8OYI - chains B and C of the 9 polymer chains in the assembly; structure by electron microscopy, 2.19 A resolution.

Chain B:
Molecule: Particulate methane monooxygenase beta subunit
Source organism: Methylococcus capsulatus str. Bath
Notes: EC 1.14.18.3
UniProtKB: Q607G3 (PMOA_METCA); residues 1-247 here = UniProt positions 1-247
Amino-acid sequence (247 residues; row label = number of the first residue in the row):
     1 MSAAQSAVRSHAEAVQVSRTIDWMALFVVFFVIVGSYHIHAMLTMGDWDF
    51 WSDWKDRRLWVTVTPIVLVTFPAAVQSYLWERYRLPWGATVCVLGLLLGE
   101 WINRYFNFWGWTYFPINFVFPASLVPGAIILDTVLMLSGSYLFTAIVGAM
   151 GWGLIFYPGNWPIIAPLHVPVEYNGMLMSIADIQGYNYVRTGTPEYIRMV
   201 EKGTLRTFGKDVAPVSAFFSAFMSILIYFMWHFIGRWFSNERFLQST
Not modelled in the structure: 1-6
Ligand contacts:
  - 1,2-didecanoyl-sn-glycero-3-phosphocholine (P1O), molecule 1: Leu137, Ser138, Gly139, Ser140, Phe143
  - 1,2-didecanoyl-sn-glycero-3-phosphocholine (P1O), molecule 2: Ser140, Leu142, Phe143, Ile146
  - 1,2-didecanoyl-sn-glycero-3-phosphocholine (P1O), molecule 3: Tyr141, Leu142, Phe229, His232, Phe233, Arg236
  - 1,2-didecanoyl-sn-glycero-3-phosphocholine (P1O), molecule 4: Trp237, Arg242, Phe243, Leu244, Gln245, Ser246, Thr247
  - diundecyl phosphatidyl choline (PLC), molecule 1: Thr44, Val67, Met199, Met223
  - diundecyl phosphatidyl choline (PLC), molecule 2: Arg57, Leu154, Tyr157, Pro158, Trp161, Lys210, Ala213, Pro214, Ala217, Phe218
  - diundecyl phosphatidyl choline (PLC), molecule 3: Leu59, Thr62, Val63, Ile66, Val67, Met199, Thr204, Phe219, Ile227
  - diundecyl phosphatidyl choline (PLC), molecule 4: Gly209, Lys210, Asp211, Pro214, Val215, Phe218
  - diundecyl phosphatidyl choline (PLC), molecule 5: Lys210, Pro214, Phe218

Chain C:
Molecule: Ammonia monooxygenase/methane monooxygenase, subunit C family protein
Source organism: Methylococcus capsulatus str. Bath
UniProtKB: Q603F1 (Q603F1_METCA); residues 30-289 here correspond to UniProt positions 1-260 (UniProt number = residue number - 29)
Amino-acid sequence (260 residues; row label = number of the first residue in the row):
    30 MAATTIGGAAAAEAPLLDKKWLTFALAIYTVFYLWVRWYEGVYGWSAGLD
    80 SFAPEFETYWMNFLYTEIVLEIVTASILWGYLWKTRDRNLAALTPREELR
   130 RNFTHLVWLVAYAWAIYWGASYFTEQDGTWHQTIVRDTDFTPSHIIEFYL
   180 SYPIYIITGFAAFIYAKTRLPFFAKGISLPYLVLVVGPFMILPNVGLNEW
   230 GHTFWFMEELFVAPLHYGFVIFGWLALAVMGTLTQTFYSFAQGGLGQSLC
   280 EAVDEGLIAK
Not modelled in the structure: 30-44, 281-289
Metal / ion sites: Cu ion: Asn227, His231, His245 (together with trifluoroethanol)
Ligand contacts:
  - trifluoroethanol (ETF): Thr153, Asp156, Gly157, His160, His173, Glu176, Phe177, Asn227, His231, Phe240, His245, Phe248
  - 1,2-dihexanoyl-sn-glycero-3-phosphocholine (HXG), molecule 1: Leu63, Arg66, Trp67, Trp143, Tyr146, Trp147, Tyr151
  - 1,2-dihexanoyl-sn-glycero-3-phosphocholine (HXG), molecule 2: Trp234, Phe235, Met236, Glu237, Pro243, Tyr246
  - 1,2-didecanoyl-sn-glycero-3-phosphocholine (P1O), molecule 1: Trp50, Phe53, Ala54, Tyr58, Thr103, Leu107, Tyr110, Leu111, Arg130, Thr133, Val136, Trp137, Ala140, Ile186, Thr187, Tyr194, Arg198
  - 1,2-didecanoyl-sn-glycero-3-phosphocholine (P1O), molecule 2: Ser105, Trp108, Gly109, Trp112, Phe189, Phe192, Ile193, Lys196, Ile206, Leu211, Phe218
  - 1,2-didecanoyl-sn-glycero-3-phosphocholine (P1O), molecule 3: Leu208, Leu211, Val212, Val215, Leu254
  - diundecyl phosphatidyl choline (PLC), molecule 1: Ile57, Val60, Phe61, Trp64, Trp67, Tyr68, Tyr72, Tyr88, Asn91, Phe92, Thr95, Glu96, Leu99, Glu100, Thr103, Leu179, Ile183, Ile186
  - diundecyl phosphatidyl choline (PLC), molecule 2: Ser80, Phe81, Phe85, Met90, Leu93, Tyr94, Ile97, Val98, Ile101, Thr167, Asp168, Phe169, Tyr178, Leu221, Pro222, Val224, Gly225, Glu228
  - diundecyl phosphatidyl choline (PLC), molecule 3: Ile97, Glu100, Ile101, Phe169, Tyr178, Pro182, Leu221
  - diundecyl phosphatidyl choline (PLC), molecule 4: Leu226, Trp229, Phe233, Trp234, Phe235, Met236, Gly247
  - diundecyl phosphatidyl choline (PLC), molecule 5: Glu237, Leu239, Val241, Pro243, Tyr246, Val249, Trp253

Chain B / chain C interface:
Residue-residue contacts (159):
  Ala7(B) - Pro124(C)
  Ala7(B) - Arg125(C)
  Ala7(B) - Gly272(C)
  Ala7(B) - Gly273(C)
  Val8(B) - Gly275(C)
  Arg9(B) - Arg125(C)
  Ser10(B) - Gln276(C)
  His11(B) - Gln276(C)
  His11(B) - Ser277(C)  hydrogen bond
  Glu13(B) - Arg125(C)  salt bridge
  Ala14(B) - Gln276(C)
  Ala14(B) - Ser277(C)
  Ala14(B) - Leu278(C)
  Val15(B) - Ser277(C)
  Val17(B) - Leu46(C)  hydrophobic
  Val17(B) - Phe132(C)  hydrophobic
  Thr20(B) - Phe132(C)
  Ile21(B) - Phe132(C)  hydrophobic
  Ile21(B) - Phe266(C)  hydrophobic
  Ile21(B) - Phe269(C)  hydrophobic
  Met24(B) - Asp47(C)
  Met24(B) - Leu135(C)  hydrophobic
  Met24(B) - Val136(C)  hydrophobic
  Met24(B) - Val139(C)
  Ala25(B) - Leu262(C)
  Ala25(B) - Phe266(C)  hydrophobic
  Phe27(B) - Leu55(C)  hydrophobic
  Phe27(B) - Val139(C)  hydrophobic
  Phe27(B) - Trp143(C)  hydrophobic
  Val28(B) - Leu138(C)
  Val28(B) - Val139(C)
  Val28(B) - Ala142(C)
  Val28(B) - Val258(C)  hydrophobic
  Val28(B) - Leu262(C)  hydrophobic
  Val29(B) - Leu262(C)  hydrophobic
  Phe31(B) - Ala142(C)
  Phe31(B) - Trp143(C)  hydrophobic
  Phe31(B) - Tyr146(C)  hydrophobic
  Val32(B) - Ala142(C)  hydrophobic
  Val32(B) - Ala255(C)
  Val32(B) - Val258(C)  hydrophobic
  Val34(B) - Tyr146(C)  hydrophobic
  Val34(B) - Ser150(C)
  Gly35(B) - Ala149(C)
  Ser36(B) - Gly252(C)
  Ser36(B) - Ala255(C)
  His38(B) - Ser150(C)  hydrogen bond
  His38(B) - Glu154(C)  salt bridge
  Ile39(B) - Ala149(C)
  Ile39(B) - Thr153(C)
  Ile39(B) - Phe248(C)
  His40(B) - Val249(C)
  His40(B) - Trp253(C)  hydrogen bond
  Met42(B) - Ala149(C)
  Met42(B) - Ser150(C)
  Met42(B) - Thr153(C)
  Met42(B) - Glu154(C)  hydrogen bond (side chain-backbone)
  Met42(B) - Phe240(C)
  Leu43(B) - Phe240(C)
  Leu43(B) - Val241(C)
  Leu43(B) - His245(C)
  Leu43(B) - Tyr246(C)
  Leu43(B) - Phe248(C)  hydrophobic
  Leu43(B) - Val249(C)  hydrophobic
  Thr44(B) - Val241(C)
  Met45(B) - Val241(C)
  Gly46(B) - Val241(C)
  Asp47(B) - Gln161(C)
  Asp47(B) - Leu239(C)
  Asp47(B) - Phe240(C)  hydrogen bond (side chain-backbone)
  Asp47(B) - Val241(C)  hydrogen bond (side chain-backbone)
  Trp48(B) - Val241(C)  hydrophobic
  Phe50(B) - Glu154(C)
  Phe50(B) - Phe240(C)  hydrophobic
  Trp51(B) - Gln161(C)  hydrogen bond
  Trp54(B) - Leu239(C)  hydrophobic
  Phe71(B) - Trp253(C)
  Phe71(B) - Leu256(C)  hydrophobic
  Ala74(B) - Leu256(C)  hydrophobic
  Val75(B) - Leu256(C)  hydrophobic
  Val75(B) - Met259(C)  hydrophobic
  Tyr78(B) - Met259(C)  hydrogen bond (side chain-backbone)
  Tyr78(B) - Thr263(C)
  Arg82(B) - Tyr267(C)  hydrogen bond
  Tyr83(B) - Thr263(C)
  Tyr83(B) - Phe266(C)
  Gly99(B) - Ser150(C)
  Glu100(B) - Glu154(C)
  Ile102(B) - Tyr146(C)
  Ile102(B) - Tyr151(C)  hydrophobic
  Asn103(B) - Tyr151(C)
  Asn103(B) - Glu154(C)  hydrogen bond
  Asn103(B) - Gln155(C)  hydrogen bond (side chain-backbone)
  Asn103(B) - Thr158(C)
  Arg104(B) - Glu154(C)  salt bridge
  Phe106(B) - Arg66(C)  hydrogen bond (backbone-side chain)
  Phe106(B) - Tyr151(C)
  Asn107(B) - Arg66(C)  hydrogen bond
  Asn107(B) - Tyr151(C)
  Asn107(B) - Gln155(C)  hydrogen bond
  Phe108(B) - Thr158(C)
  Gly110(B) - Arg66(C)
  Trp111(B) - Arg66(C)
  Trp111(B) - Glu69(C)  hydrogen bond (side chain-backbone)
  Trp111(B) - Gly70(C)
  Trp111(B) - Trp74(C)
  Trp111(B) - Gln155(C)
  Trp111(B) - Trp159(C)  hydrophobic
  Trp111(B) - Ser172(C)
  Thr112(B) - Thr162(C)
  Phe114(B) - Thr162(C)
  Arg190(B) - Gln161(C)
  Thr191(B) - Gln161(C)
  Thr191(B) - Thr162(C)  hydrogen bond (side chain-backbone)
  Thr191(B) - Val164(C)
  Gly192(B) - His160(C)
  Gly192(B) - Gln161(C)
  Gly192(B) - Ile163(C)
  Gly192(B) - Glu238(C)
  Thr193(B) - Gln161(C)  hydrogen bond
  Ile197(B) - Glu237(C)
  Ile197(B) - Glu238(C)
  Ile197(B) - Leu239(C)  hydrophobic
  Met199(B) - Leu239(C)  hydrophobic
  Met199(B) - Val241(C)  hydrophobic
  Trp231(B) - Trp253(C)
  Trp231(B) - Leu256(C)  hydrophobic
  Gly235(B) - Met259(C)
  Phe238(B) - Trp253(C)
  Phe238(B) - Leu254(C)  hydrophobic
  Phe238(B) - Leu256(C)  hydrophobic
  Phe238(B) - Ala257(C)
  Phe238(B) - Gly260(C)
  Ser239(B) - Gly260(C)
  Asn240(B) - Leu208(C)
  Asn240(B) - Pro209(C)
  Asn240(B) - Gly260(C)
  Glu241(B) - Thr263(C)
  Glu241(B) - Gln264(C)  hydrogen bond (backbone-side chain)
  Glu241(B) - Tyr267(C)
  Arg242(B) - Ser207(C)
  Arg242(B) - Leu208(C)  hydrogen bond (backbone-backbone)
  Arg242(B) - Pro209(C)
  Arg242(B) - Gln264(C)  hydrogen bond (backbone-side chain)
  Phe243(B) - Phe201(C)
  Phe243(B) - Phe202(C)
  Phe243(B) - Ala203(C)
  Phe243(B) - Gly205(C)
  Phe243(B) - Ile206(C)
  Phe243(B) - Ser207(C)
  Phe243(B) - Gln264(C)
  Leu244(B) - Ile206(C)  hydrogen bond (backbone-backbone)
  Leu244(B) - Leu208(C)
  Gln245(B) - Lys204(C)
  Gln245(B) - Gly205(C)
  Gln245(B) - Ile206(C)
  Ser246(B) - Ile206(C)
  Thr247(B) - Ile206(C)
  Thr247(B) - Leu211(C)
Also at the interface, not in a pair above, chain B (72 interface residues in all): Ser18, Trp237
Also at the interface, not in a pair above, chain C (77 interface residues in all): Gly73, Leu128, Ile145, Tyr181, Val212, Leu213

Summary:
72 residues of chain B and 77 residues of chain C are in contact; the contacts include 21 hydrogen bonds and 3
salt bridges. Polar contacts include Glu13(B)-Arg125(C), His38(B)-Glu154(C) and Arg104(B)-Glu154(C).
Here chain B is Particulate methane monooxygenase beta subunit and chain C is Ammonia monooxygenase/methane
monooxygenase, subunit C family protein, both from Methylococcus capsulatus str. Bath. Entry 8OYI (particulate
methane monooxygenase with 2,2,2-trifluoroethanol bound) was determined by electron microscopy (same
publication as 8SR5, 8SQW, 8SR1, 8SR2 and 8SR4).
